PDB entry 8B42 | electron microscopy, 6.60 A resolution (low resolution: residue-level contacts below are approximate; hydrogen-bond / salt-bridge calls are withheld) | chains A and B of the 6 polymer chains in the assembly

# Chain A (and B)
Name: Volume-regulated anion channel subunit LRRC8A
From: Mus musculus
Notes: chain B of this document is another copy of the same molecule, construct and numbering; everything in this record applies to it too
UniProtKB: Q80WG5 (LRC8A_MOUSE); residue numbers follow UniProt; this construct covers 2-810
Amino-acid sequence (817 residues; each row starts with the number of its first residue; numbering starts at 0):
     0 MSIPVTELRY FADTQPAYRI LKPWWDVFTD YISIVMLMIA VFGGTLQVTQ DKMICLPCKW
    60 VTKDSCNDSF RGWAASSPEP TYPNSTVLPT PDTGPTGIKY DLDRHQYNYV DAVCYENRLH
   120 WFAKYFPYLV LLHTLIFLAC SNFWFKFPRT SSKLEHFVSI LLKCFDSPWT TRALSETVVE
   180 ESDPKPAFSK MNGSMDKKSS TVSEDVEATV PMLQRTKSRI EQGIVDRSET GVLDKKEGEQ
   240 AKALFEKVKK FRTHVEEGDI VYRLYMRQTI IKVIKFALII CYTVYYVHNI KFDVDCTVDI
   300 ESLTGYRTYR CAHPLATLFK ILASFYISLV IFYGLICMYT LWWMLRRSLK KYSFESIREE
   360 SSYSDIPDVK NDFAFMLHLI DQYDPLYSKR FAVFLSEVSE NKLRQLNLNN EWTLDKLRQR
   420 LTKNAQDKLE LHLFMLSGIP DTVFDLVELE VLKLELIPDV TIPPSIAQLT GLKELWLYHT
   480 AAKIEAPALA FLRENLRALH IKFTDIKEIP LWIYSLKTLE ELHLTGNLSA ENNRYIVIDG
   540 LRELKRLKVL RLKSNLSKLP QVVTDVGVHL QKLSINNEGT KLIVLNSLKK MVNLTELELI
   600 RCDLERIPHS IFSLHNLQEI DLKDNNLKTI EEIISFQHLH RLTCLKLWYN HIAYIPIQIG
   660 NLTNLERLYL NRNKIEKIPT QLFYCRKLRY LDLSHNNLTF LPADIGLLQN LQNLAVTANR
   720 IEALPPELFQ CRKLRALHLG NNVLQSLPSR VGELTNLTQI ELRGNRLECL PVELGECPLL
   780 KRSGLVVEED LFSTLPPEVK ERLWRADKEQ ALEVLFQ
Disordered / not traced: 0-14, 69-91, 177-229, 809-816 (chain B: 0-14, 69-91, 177-227, 809-816)
Construct notes: initiating methionine (0); expression tag (1, 811-816)
Cystine bridges: C54-C310, C57-C65, C113-C295
Curated features (UniProtKB/Swiss-Prot):
  - motif: L706, L707 (Di-leucine motif)
  - site: R103 (Required for anion selectivity)
  - modified residue: T200 (Phosphothreonine), S202 (Phosphoserine), T215 (Phosphothreonine), S217 (Phosphoserine)
  - glycosylation (N-linked (GlcNAc...) asparagine): N66, N83
  - natural variant: F443 to A810 (deletion: In ebo)
  - mutagenesis: V40 (V40D: Abolishes activity in hypotonic solution), T44 (T44D: Abolishes activity in hypotonic solution), V47 (V47D: Abolishes activity in hypotonic solution; V47K/N: Impairs activity in hypotonic solution), T48 (T48D: Abolishes activity in hypotonic solution; T48W/Y/K/N: Impairs activity in hypotonic solution), R103 (R103A: No effect on anion channel activity. Impairs channel selectivity, so that the channel is also permeable to Na(+) ions)

# How chain A and chain B interact
Contacting residue pairs - 66 pairs, chain A then chain B:
  V47(A) with L45(B); Q49(B)
  K58(A) with G93(B); P94(B)
  Y99(A) with G96(B)
  D100(A) with T95(B); G96(B); I97(B); K98(B)
  L101(A) with G96(B)
  D102(A) with Y106(B)
  H104(A) with I53(B); C54(B); L55(B); Y106(B); D110(B)
  Q105(A) with I97(B); Y99(B)
  N107(A) with I53(B)
  Y108(A) with I53(B); L55(B); R309(B); C310(B); A311(B)
  A111(A) with I53(B)
  E115(A) with F291(B); P313(B); T316(B)
  N116(A) with F291(B)
  Y124(A) with T316(B)
  F142(A) with F27(B)
  K145(A) with V26(B); Y30(B)
  F146(A) with W23(B)
  P147(A) with Y382(B)
  S151(A) with Y382(B)
  E154(A) with R18(B); Y386(B)
  K249(A) with T170(B); S174(B)
  H253(A) with L385(B)
  E300(A) with I97(B)
  S301(A) with D67(B); S68(B); I97(B)
  L302(A) with P56(B); I97(B); Y99(B)
  T303(A) with T95(B); G96(B); I97(B)
  G304(A) with P94(B)
  Y305(A) with P94(B); T95(B); G96(B)
  F433(A) with Q467(B)
  R765(A) with E665(B); R688(B)
  L766(A) with Q711(B)
  E767(A) with N709(B); Q711(B); K732(B)
  D789(A) with R734(B); L778(B)
  T793(A) with L778(B)
  K799(A) with E808(B)
Also at the interface, not in a pair above, chain A (45 interface residues in all): T48, C57, V112, Y127, E245, R600, R719, C768, S792, W803
Also at the interface, not in a pair above, chain B (50 interface residues in all): F41, C57, L173, E493, T642, R666, N755, T757

# In short
45 residues of chain A and 50 residues of chain B are in contact. From UniProt: 5 mutagenesis sites on chain
A.
Chain A and chain B are both Volume-regulated anion channel subunit LRRC8A (Mus musculus); the structure,
Structure of heteromeric LRRC8A/C Volume-Regulated Anion Channel, was determined by electron microscopy,
deposited together with 8B40, 8B41 and 8BEN.
